Entry 8C9Y (X-ray diffraction, 1.18 A resolution); this record covers chain A.

# Chain A
Name: Putative fucose-binding lectin protein
Source organism: Ralstonia solanacearum
UniProt: D8NA05 (D8NA05_RALSL); residues 0-90 here correspond to UniProt positions 1-91 (UniProt number = residue number + 1)
Chain sequence (91 residues; row label = number of the first residue in the row; numbering starts at 0):
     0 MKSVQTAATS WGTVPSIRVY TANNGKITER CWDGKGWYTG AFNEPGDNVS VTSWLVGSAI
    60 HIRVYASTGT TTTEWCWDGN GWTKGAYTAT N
Sequence notes: engineered mutation K1 (Ser2 in D8NA05)
Small-molecule neighbours:
  - beta-D-fructopyranose (BDF), molecule 1: R17, Y19, E28, C30, Y37, G39, A40, F41, I61, W76, W81
  - beta-D-fructopyranose (BDF), molecule 2: R62, Y64, E73, C75, D77, G84, A85, Y86
  - EVB (sulfonato-calix[8]arene), molecule 1: W10, G11, T12, V13, S15, R17, D32, S57, A58, I59, W76, G78
  - EVB, molecule 2: G24, K25, A40, N42, E43, P44, W74, G80, W81, T82, K83
From the paper describing this entry:
  - binding site for EVB: V13, K25, K34, Y37, N42, E43, P44, S57, K83

# Summary
Bound to chain A: compound EVB and beta-D-fructopyranose. The paper reports a binding site for EVB at V13, K25
and K34 among others.
Chain A is Putative fucose-binding lectin protein (Ralstonia solanacearum); the structure, The MK-RSL -
sulfonato-calix[8]arene complex, H32 form, was determined by X-ray diffraction (same publication as 8C9Z).
